Entry 2ZHW (X-ray diffraction, 2.02 A resolution); this record covers chains L and H of the 3 polymer chains in the assembly.

== Chain L ==
Protein: Thrombin light chain
Organism: Homo sapiens
Notes: EC 3.4.21.5
UniProtKB: P00734 (THRB_HUMAN); residues 1-14 here correspond to UniProt positions 336-349 (UniProt number = residue number + 335)
Chain sequence (36 residues; numbered 1 to 14 plus 22 insertion-coded residues; the number before each row is that of its first residue; a row labelled like 14A-14N holds insertion residues (14A, then the next letters in order)):
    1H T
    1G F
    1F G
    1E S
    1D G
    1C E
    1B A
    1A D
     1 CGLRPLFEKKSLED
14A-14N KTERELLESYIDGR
Disordered / not traced: 1H, 1G, 1F, 1E, 1D, 1C, 14L-14N
Swiss-Prot annotation at these positions:
  - site: Arg-14N (Cleavage)

== Chain H ==
Protein: Thrombin heavy chain
Organism: Homo sapiens
Notes: EC 3.4.21.5
UniProtKB: P00734 (THRB_HUMAN); the construct lacks a stretch of the UniProt sequence and is renumbered around it, so the offset changes along the chain: 16-36 = UniProt 364-384; 37-60 = UniProt 386-409; 61-77 = UniProt 419-435; 78-97 = UniProt 437-456; 7 more segments
Chain sequence (259 residues; numbered 16 to 247 plus 31 insertion-coded residues; 4 numbers in that range are skipped by the numbering (no residue carries them; nothing is unmodelled there); the number before each row is that of its first residue; a row labelled like 60A-60I holds insertion residues (60A, then the next letters in order)):
    16 IVEGSDAEIGMSPWQVMLFRK
   36A S
    37 PQELLCGASLISDRWVLTAAHCLL
60A-60I YPPWDKNFT
    61 ENDLLVRIGKHSRTRYE
   77A R
    78 NIEKISMLEKIYIHPRYNWR
   97A E
    98 NLDRDIALMKLKKPVAFSDYIHPVCLPDRETA
129A-129C ASL
   130 LQAGYKGRVTGWGNLKE
146A-146H TWTANVGK
   150 GQPSVLQVVNLPIVERPVCKDSTRIRITDNMFCAG
  184A Y
   185 KP
186A-186D DEGK
   187 RGDACEGDSGGPFVMKSP
204A-204B FN
   205 NRWYQMGIVSWGE
   219 GCD
  221A R
   222 DGKYGFYTHVFRLKKWIQKVIDQFGE
Disordered / not traced: 146A-146H, 246-247
Disulfides: Cys-42/Cys-58, Cys-168/Cys-182, Cys-191/Cys-220
Swiss-Prot annotation at these positions:
  - region: Ala-183 to Val-200 (High affinity receptor-binding region which is also known as the TP508 peptide)
  - active site (Charge relay system): His-57, Asp-102, Ser-195
  - glycosylation: Asn-60G (N-linked (GlcNAc...) (complex) asparagine)

== Chain L / chain H interface ==
Residue-residue contacts (58; chain L residue first):
  Cys-1(L) with Pro-120(H); Val-121(H); Cys-122(H), disulfide; Arg-206(H), hydrogen bond (backbone-side chain)
  Asp-1A(L) with His-119(H), salt bridge; Arg-206(H)
  Ala-1B(L) with Arg-206(H), hydrogen bond (backbone-side chain)
  Gly-2(L) with Trp-29(H); Pro-120(H), hydrogen bond (backbone-backbone); Val-121(H); Cys-122(H); Arg-206(H); Trp-207(H), hydrogen bond (backbone-backbone)
  Leu-3(L) with His-119(H), hydrogen bond (backbone-side chain); Arg-206(H)
  Arg-4(L) with Gly-25(H); Met-26(H), hydrogen bond (side chain-backbone); Pro-28(H); Trp-29(H); Arg-137(H); Trp-207(H)
  Pro-5(L) with Ser-115(H); Asp-116(H); His-119(H)
  Leu-6(L) with Ile-24(H); Gly-25(H); Asp-116(H)
  Phe-7(L) with Glu-23(H); Ile-24(H); Gly-25(H); Met-26(H)
  Glu-8(L) with Lys-202(H), salt bridge; Asn-205(H); Trp-207(H), hydrogen bond
  Lys-9(L) with His-119(H)
  Asp-14(L) with Glu-23(H); Met-26(H); Arg-137(H), salt bridge
  Lys-14A(L) with Glu-23(H), hydrogen bond (backbone-side chain)
  Thr-14B(L) with Arg-137(H), hydrogen bond; Asn-159(H), hydrogen bond
  Glu-14C(L) with Arg-137(H); Lys-202(H), salt bridge
  Glu-14E(L) with Lys-135(H), salt bridge; Asn-159(H), hydrogen bond; Tyr-184A(H), hydrogen bond
  Leu-14F(L) with Lys-135(H); Gly-136(H); Asn-159(H); Trp-207(H), hydrophobic
  Ser-14I(L) with Gly-133(H); Tyr-134(H); Lys-135(H), hydrogen bond (side chain-backbone)
  Tyr-14J(L) with Tyr-134(H), hydrophobic; Lys-135(H), hydrogen bond (side chain-backbone); Met-201(H); Lys-202(H)
  Ile-14K(L) with Tyr-134(H)
Also at the interface, not in a pair above, chain L (21 interface residues in all): Leu-14G
Also at the interface, not in a pair above, chain H (27 interface residues in all): Tyr-117, Lys-186D, Pro-204
Inter-chain disulfides: Cys-1(L)/Cys-122(H)

== In short ==
21 residues of chain L and 27 residues of chain H are in contact, with 1 disulfide bond, 14 hydrogen bonds and
5 salt bridges. Among the polar pairs are Asp-1A(L)/His-119(H), Glu-8(L)/Lys-202(H) and Glu-14E(L)/Lys-135(H).
From UniProt: 3 active-site residues on chain H.
Chain L is Thrombin light chain and chain H is Thrombin heavy chain, both from Homo sapiens; the structure,
Exploring thrombin S3 pocket, was determined by X-ray diffraction.
